5NIK - chains J and K of the 11 polymer chains in the assembly; structure by electron microscopy, 3.30 A resolution.

# Chain J (and K)
Molecule: Macrolide export ATP-binding/permease protein MacB
Organism: Escherichia coli (strain K12)
Notes: EC 3.6.3.-; chain K of this document is another copy of the same molecule, construct and numbering; everything in this record applies to it too
Reference sequence: P75831 (MACB_ECOLI); numbering as in UniProt (aligned over 1-648)
Sequence (654 residues; numbered 1 to 654; the number before each row is that of its first residue):
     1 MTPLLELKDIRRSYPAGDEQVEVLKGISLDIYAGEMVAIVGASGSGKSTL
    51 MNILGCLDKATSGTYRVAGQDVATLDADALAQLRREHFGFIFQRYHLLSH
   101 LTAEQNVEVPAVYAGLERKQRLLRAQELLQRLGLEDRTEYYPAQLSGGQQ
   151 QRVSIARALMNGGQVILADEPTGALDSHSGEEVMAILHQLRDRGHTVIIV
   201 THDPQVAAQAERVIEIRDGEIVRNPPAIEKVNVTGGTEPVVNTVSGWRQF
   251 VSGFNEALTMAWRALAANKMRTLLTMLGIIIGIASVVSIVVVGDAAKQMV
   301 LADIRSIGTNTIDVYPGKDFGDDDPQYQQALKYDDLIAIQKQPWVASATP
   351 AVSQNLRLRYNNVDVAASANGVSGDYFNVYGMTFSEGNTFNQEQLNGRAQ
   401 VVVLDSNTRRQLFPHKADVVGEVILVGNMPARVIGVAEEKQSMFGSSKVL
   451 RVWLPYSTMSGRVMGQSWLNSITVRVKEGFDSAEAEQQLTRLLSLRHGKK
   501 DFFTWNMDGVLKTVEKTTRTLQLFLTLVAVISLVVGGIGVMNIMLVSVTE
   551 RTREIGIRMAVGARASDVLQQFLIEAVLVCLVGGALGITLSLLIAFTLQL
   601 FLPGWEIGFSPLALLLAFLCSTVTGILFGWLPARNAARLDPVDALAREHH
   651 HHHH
Unresolved in the structure: 227-245, 649-654
Construct notes: expression tag (649-654)

# How chain J and chain K interact
Residue-residue contacts (28):
  Arg271(J) with Asn542(K), hydrogen bond (backbone-side chain); Val546(K); Thr549(K)
  Leu274(J) with Met541(K), hydrophobic; Asn542(K)
  Thr275(J) with Asn542(K)
  Ile281(J) with Val535(K), hydrophobic
  Lys318(J) with Lys448(K)
  Asp319(J) with Ser446(K), hydrogen bond; Val449(K)
  Asp323(J) with Asn355(K), hydrogen bond
  Asn355(J) with Asp323(K), hydrogen bond
  Gly445(J) with Trp505(K)
  Ser447(J) with Asp319(K)
  Val449(J) with Asp319(K)
  Leu525(J) with Leu525(K), hydrophobic
  Ser532(J) with Ser532(K), hydrogen bond; Leu533(K)
  Leu533(J) with Ser532(K)
  Val535(J) with Ile281(K), hydrophobic
  Gly536(J) with Gly536(K)
  Met541(J) with Leu274(K), hydrophobic
  Asn542(J) with Arg271(K), hydrogen bond (side chain-backbone); Leu274(K); Thr275(K)
  Val546(J) with Arg271(K); Val546(K), hydrophobic
  Thr549(J) with Arg271(K), hydrogen bond
Interface residues without a listed pair, chain J (29 interface residues in all): Gly278, Phe320, Gly321, Asp322, Ser446, Lys448, Ile543, Leu545, Glu550
Interface residues without a listed pair, chain K (25 interface residues in all): Met270, Gly278, Lys318, Ile543, Glu550

# In short
29 residues of chain J face 25 of chain K across their interface; the contacts include 7 hydrogen bonds. Polar
pairs include Arg271(J)-Asn542(K), Asp319(J)-Ser446(K) and Asp323(J)-Asn355(K).
Chain J and chain K are both Macrolide export ATP-binding/permease protein MacB (Escherichia coli (strain
K12)); the structure, Structure of the MacAB-TolC ABC-type tripartite multidrug efflux pump, was determined by
electron microscopy together with 5NIL from the same study.
